Entry 5Z9W (electron microscopy, 3.60 A resolution); this record covers chains A and R.

# Chain A
Name: Ebolavirus nucleoprotein (residues 19-406)
From: Homo sapiens
Chain sequence (388 residues; row label = number of the first residue in the row):
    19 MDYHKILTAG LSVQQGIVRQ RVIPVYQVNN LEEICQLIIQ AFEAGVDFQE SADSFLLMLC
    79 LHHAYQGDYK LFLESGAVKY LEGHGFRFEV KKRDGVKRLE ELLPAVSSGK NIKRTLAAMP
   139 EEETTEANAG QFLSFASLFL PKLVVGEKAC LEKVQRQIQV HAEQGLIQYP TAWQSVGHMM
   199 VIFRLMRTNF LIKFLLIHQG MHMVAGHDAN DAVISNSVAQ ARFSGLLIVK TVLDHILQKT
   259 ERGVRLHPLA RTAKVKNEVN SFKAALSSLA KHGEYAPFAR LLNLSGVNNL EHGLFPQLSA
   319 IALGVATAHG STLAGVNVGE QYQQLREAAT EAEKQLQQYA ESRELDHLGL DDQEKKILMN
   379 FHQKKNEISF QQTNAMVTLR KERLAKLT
What the authors report for this chain:
  - conformationally variable residues (loop rearrangement, order/disorder transition): His-220 to Ala-227, Ser-329 to Gly-333
  - binding site for the 6-nt RNA strand (chain R): Lys-160, Lys-171, Arg-174, Lys-248, Arg-298, Glu-309, Val-334 to Glu-338, Arg-401

# Chain R
Molecule: 6-nt RNA strand
Sequence (6 nucleotides; numbered 1 to 6; the number before each row is that of its first residue):
     1 UUUUUU

# How chain A and chain R interact
Pairs across the interface - 20 pairs, chain A then chain R:
  Lys-160(A) with U4(R), phosphate contact; U5(R), salt bridge to the phosphate
  Val-163(A) with U2(R), base contact; U3(R), phosphate contact
  Lys-171(A) with U6(R), base contact
  Gln-238(A) with U6(R), base contact
  Gly-243(A) with U2(R), phosphate contact
  Leu-245(A) with U3(R), phosphate contact; U4(R), base contact
  Arg-298(A) with U2(R), hydrogen bond to the phosphate
  Glu-309(A) with U2(R), phosphate contact
  His-310(A) with U2(R), hydrogen bond to the phosphate
  Thr-330(A) with U4(R), hydrogen bond to the base
  Leu-331(A) with U4(R), base contact
  Gly-333(A) with U4(R), sugar contact
  Val-334(A) with U3(R), sugar contact
  Asn-335(A) with U3(R), base contact
  Val-336(A) with U3(R), base contact
  Arg-401(A) with U4(R), phosphate contact; U5(R), salt bridge to the phosphate
Other interface residues (no listed pair), chain A (20 interface residues in all): Val-162, Arg-174, Lys-248, Leu-308
Other interface residues (no listed pair), chain R (6 interface residues in all): U1

# Summary
20 residues of chain A and 6 residues of chain R are in contact, with 3 hydrogen bonds and 2 salt bridges.
Polar contacts include Thr-330(A)/U4(R), Arg-298(A)/U2(R) and His-310(A)/U2(R). From the paper: a binding site
for the 6-nt RNA strand (chain R) at Lys-160(A), Lys-171(A) and Arg-174(A) among others; conformational
variability at His-220(A) and Ser-329(A).
Here chain A is Ebolavirus nucleoprotein (residues 19-406) (Homo sapiens) and chain R is a 6-nt RNA strand.
Entry 5Z9W (Ebola virus nucleoprotein-RNA complex) was determined by electron microscopy.
